Entry 1QLB (X-ray diffraction, 2.33 A resolution); this record covers chains E and F of the 6 polymer chains in the assembly.

[Chain E]
Name: Fumarate reductase iron-sulfur protein
From: Wolinella succinogenes
Notes: EC 1.3.99.1
Reference sequence: P17596 (FRDB_WOLSU); residues 1-239 here = UniProt positions 1-239
Amino-acid sequence (239 residues; row label = number of the first residue in the row):
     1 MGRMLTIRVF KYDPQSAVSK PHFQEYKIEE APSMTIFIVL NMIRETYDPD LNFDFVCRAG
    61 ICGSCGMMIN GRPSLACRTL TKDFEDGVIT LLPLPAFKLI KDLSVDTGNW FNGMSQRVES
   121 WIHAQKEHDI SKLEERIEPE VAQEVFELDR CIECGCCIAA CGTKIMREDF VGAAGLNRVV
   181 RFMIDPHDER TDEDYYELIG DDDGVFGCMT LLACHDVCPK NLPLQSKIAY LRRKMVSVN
Bound ions: 2Fe-2S cluster Fe: Cys-57, Cys-62, Cys-65, Cys-77; 4Fe-4S cluster Fe: Cys-151, Cys-154, Cys-157, Cys-218; 3Fe-4S cluster Fe: Cys-161, Cys-208, Cys-214
Small-molecule neighbours:
  - 3Fe-4S cluster (F3S): Cys-161, Thr-163, Phe-170, Ala-173, Cys-208, Met-209, Thr-210, Leu-211, Leu-212, Ala-213, Cys-214, Ile-228
  - 2Fe-2S cluster (FES): Phe-55, Val-56, Cys-57, Arg-58, Gly-60, Ile-61, Cys-62, Gly-63, Ser-64, Cys-65, Leu-75, Cys-77
  - 4Fe-4S cluster (SF4): Phe-111, Cys-151, Ile-152, Glu-153, Cys-154, Gly-155, Cys-156, Cys-157, Ala-174, Cys-218, Pro-219, Lys-220, Leu-222, Leu-224
Curated features (UniProtKB/Swiss-Prot):
  - binding site ([2Fe-2S] cluster): Cys-57, Cys-62, Cys-65, Cys-77
  - binding site ([4Fe-4S] cluster): Cys-151, Cys-154, Cys-157, Cys-218
  - binding site ([3Fe-4S] cluster): Cys-161, Cys-208, Cys-214

[Chain F]
Name: Fumarate reductase cytochrome B subunit
From: Wolinella succinogenes
Reference sequence: P17413 (FRDC_WOLSU); residues 1-256 here = UniProt positions 1-256
Amino-acid sequence (256 residues; row label = number of the first residue in the row):
     1 MTNESILESY SGVTPERKKS RMPAKLDWWQ SATGLFLGLF MIGHMFFVST ILLGDNVMLW
    61 VTKKFELDFI FEGGKPIVVS FLAAFVFAVF IAHAFLAMRK FPINYRQYLT FKTHKDLMRH
   121 GDTTLWWIQA MTGFAMFFLG SVHLYIMMTQ PQTIGPVSSS FRMVSEWMWP LYLVLLFAVE
   181 LHGSVGLYRL AVKWGWFDGE TPDKTRANLK KLKTLMSAFL IVLGLLTFGA YVKKGLEQTD
   241 PNIDYKYFDY KRTHHR
Disordered / not traced: 255-256
Bound ions: heme Fe site 1: His-44, His-143; heme Fe site 2: His-93, His-182
Small-molecule neighbours:
  - heme (HEM), molecule 1: Gln-30, Ser-31, Gly-34, Leu-35, Leu-37, Gly-38, Met-41, Phe-90, His-93, Ala-94, Ala-97, Lys-100, Phe-101, Trp-126, Gln-129, Ala-130, Gly-133, Met-136, Phe-137, Val-179, His-182, Gly-183, Gly-186, Leu-187, Leu-190, Lys-193
  - heme (HEM), molecule 2: Phe-40, Met-41, His-44, Met-45, Val-48, Val-79, Leu-82, Ala-83, Val-86, Phe-90, Met-136, Gly-140, His-143, Leu-144, Met-147, Ile-154, Ser-159, Arg-162, Tyr-172, Leu-175, Leu-176, Val-179, Gly-224, Thr-227, Phe-228, Tyr-231
Curated features (UniProtKB/Swiss-Prot):
  - binding site (heme b): His-44, His-93, His-143, His-182
  - mutagenesis: His-44 (H44A: Loss of fumarate reductase activity), His-93 (H93A: Loss of fumarate reductase activity), His-114 (H114A: Slight reduction in fumarate reductase activity), His-120 (H120A: Reduction in fumarate reductase activity), His-143 (H143A/M/K: Loss of fumarate reductase activity), His-182 (H182A: Loss of fumarate reductase activity)

[Interface between chain E and chain F]
Pairs across the interface - 72 pairs, chain E then chain F:
  Asn-70(E) / Arg-119(F)
  Gly-71(E) / Leu-117(F)
  Gly-71(E) / Met-118(F)
  Arg-72(E) / Met-118(F)  hydrogen bond (side chain-backbone)
  Arg-72(E) / Arg-119(F)  hydrogen bond (side chain-backbone)
  Arg-72(E) / His-120(F)
  Pro-73(E) / Met-118(F)
  Leu-92(E) / Leu-117(F)  hydrophobic
  Ala-159(E) / His-114(F)
  Ala-160(E) / His-114(F)  hydrogen bond (backbone-side chain)
  Ala-160(E) / Met-118(F)
  Gly-162(E) / Phe-111(F)
  Gly-162(E) / His-114(F)
  Ile-165(E) / Thr-110(F)
  Ile-165(E) / His-114(F)
  Met-166(E) / Pro-102(F)  hydrophobic
  Met-166(E) / Gln-107(F)
  Met-166(E) / Phe-111(F)  hydrophobic
  Arg-167(E) / Arg-99(F)
  Arg-167(E) / Lys-100(F)  hydrogen bond (side chain-backbone)
  Arg-167(E) / Phe-101(F)  hydrogen bond (side chain-backbone)
  Tyr-196(E) / Lys-19(F)
  Tyr-196(E) / Ser-20(F)  hydrogen bond (side chain-backbone)
  Tyr-196(E) / Arg-21(F)
  Tyr-196(E) / Ala-24(F)
  Glu-197(E) / Lys-18(F)
  Glu-197(E) / Lys-19(F)  hydrogen bond (side chain-backbone)
  Glu-197(E) / Arg-21(F)  salt bridge
  Asp-201(E) / Lys-19(F)  salt bridge
  Asp-202(E) / Pro-23(F)
  Phe-206(E) / Ala-24(F)  hydrophobic
  Phe-206(E) / Asp-27(F)
  Met-209(E) / Lys-100(F)
  Met-209(E) / Trp-126(F)  hydrophobic
  Met-209(E) / Arg-189(F)
  Thr-210(E) / Arg-189(F)  hydrogen bond (backbone-side chain)
  Thr-210(E) / Val-192(F)
  Thr-210(E) / Lys-193(F)
  Leu-211(E) / His-120(F)
  Leu-211(E) / Asp-122(F)
  Leu-211(E) / Trp-126(F)  hydrophobic
  Leu-211(E) / Arg-189(F)
  Leu-212(E) / His-120(F)
  Leu-212(E) / Asp-122(F)
  Leu-212(E) / Val-192(F)  hydrophobic
  Leu-212(E) / Arg-206(F)
  Ala-213(E) / Met-118(F)  hydrophobic
  Ala-213(E) / His-120(F)
  Ala-213(E) / Thr-123(F)
  His-215(E) / Asp-203(F)  salt bridge
  His-215(E) / Arg-206(F)
  Asp-216(E) / His-120(F)  salt bridge
  Asp-216(E) / Arg-206(F)  salt bridge
  Gln-225(E) / Val-192(F)  hydrogen bond (side chain-backbone)
  Gln-225(E) / Asp-198(F)  hydrogen bond
  Gln-225(E) / Pro-202(F)
  Ser-226(E) / Asp-198(F)
  Ser-226(E) / Pro-202(F)
  Ala-229(E) / Val-192(F)
  Ala-229(E) / Lys-193(F)
  Ala-229(E) / Trp-194(F)
  Ala-229(E) / Gly-195(F)
  Arg-232(E) / Asp-27(F)  salt bridge
  Arg-232(E) / Lys-193(F)
  Arg-232(E) / Trp-194(F)
  Arg-233(E) / Trp-194(F)  hydrogen bond (side chain-backbone)
  Arg-233(E) / Gly-195(F)
  Val-236(E) / Ala-24(F)
  Val-236(E) / Trp-194(F)  hydrophobic
  Val-238(E) / Arg-21(F)
  Asn-239(E) / Lys-18(F)
  Asn-239(E) / Arg-21(F)
Also at the interface, not in a pair above, chain E (36 interface residues in all): Met-68, Cys-161, Leu-198, Gly-200, Met-235
Also at the interface, not in a pair above, chain F (33 interface residues in all): Trp-28, Tyr-188

[In short]
36 residues of chain E face 33 of chain F across their interface, with 11 hydrogen bonds and 6 salt bridges.
Polar contacts include Glu-197(E)/Arg-21(F), Asp-201(E)/Lys-19(F) and His-215(E)/Asp-203(F). Bound to chain E:
2Fe-2S cluster, 3Fe-4S cluster and 4Fe-4S cluster. Chain F binds heme.
Here chain E is Fumarate reductase iron-sulfur protein and chain F is Fumarate reductase cytochrome B subunit,
both from Wolinella succinogenes. Entry 1QLB (respiratory complex II-like fumarate reductase from Wolinella
succinogenes) was determined by X-ray diffraction.
